7MT3 - chains A and D of the 54 polymer chains in the assembly; structure by electron microscopy, 2.80 A resolution.

# Chain A
Molecule: 23S rRNA
Source organism: Mycobacterium tuberculosis (strain ATCC 25618 / H37Rv)
Sequence (3138 nucleotides; row label = number of the first residue in the row):
     1 UUGUAAGUGU CUAAGGGCGC AUGGUGGAUG CCUUGGCAUC GAGAGCCGAU GAAGGACGUG
    61 GGAGGCUGCG AUAUGCCUCG GGGAGCUGUC AACCGAGCGU GGAUCCGAGG AUUUCCGAAU
   121 GGGGAAACCC AGCACGAGUG AUGUCGUGCU ACCCGCAUCU GAAUAUAUAG GGUGCGGGAG
   181 GGAACGCGGG GAAGUGAAAC AUCUCAGUAC CCGUAGGAGG AGAAAACAAU UGUGAUUCCG
   241 CAAGUAGUGG CGAGCGAACG CGGAACAGGC UAAACCGCAC GCAUGGGUAA CCGGGUAGGG
   301 GUUGUGUGUG CGGGGUUGUG GGAGGAUAUG UCUCAGCGCU ACCCGGCUGA GAGGCAGUCA
   361 GAAAGUGUCG UGGUUAGCGG AAGUGGCCUG GGAUGGUCUG CCGUAGACGG UGAGAGCCCG
   421 GUACGCGAAA ACCCGGCACC UGCCUAGUAU CAAUUCCCGA GUAGCAGCGG GCCCGUGGAA
   481 UCCGCUGUGA AUCCGCCGGG ACCACCCGGU AAGCCUAAAU ACUCCUCGAU GACCGAUAGC
   541 GGAUUAGUAC CGUGAGGGAA UGGUGAAAAG UACCCCGGGA GGGGAGUGAA AGAGUACCUG
   601 AAACCGUGUG CCUACAAUCC GUCAGAGCCU CCUUUUCCUC UCCGGAGGAG GGUGGUGAUG
   661 GCGUGCCUUU UGAAGAAUGA GCCUGCGAGU CAGGGACAUG UCGCAAGGUU AACCCGUGUG
   721 GGGUAGCCGC AGCGAAAGCG AGUCUGAAUA GGGCGACCCA CACGCGCAUA CGCGCGUGUG
   781 AAUAGUGGCG UGUUCUGGAC CCGAAGCGGA GUGAUCUACC CAUGGCCAGG GUGAAGCGCG
   841 GGUAAGACCG CGUGGAGGCC CGAACCCACU UAGGUUGAAG ACUGAGGGGA UGAGCUGUGG
   901 GUAGGGGUGA AAGGCCAAUC AAACUCCGUG AUAGCUGGUU CUCCCCGAAA UGCAUUUAGG
   961 UGCAGCGUUG CGUGGUUCAC CGCGGAGGUA GAGCUACUGG AUGGCCGAUG GGCCCUACUA
  1021 GGUUACUGAC GUCAGCCAAA CUCCGAAUGC CGUGGUGUAA AGCGUGGCAG UGAGACGGCG
  1081 GGGGAUAAGC UCCGUACGUC GAAAGGGAAA CAGCCCAGAU CGCCGGCUAA GGCCCCCAAG
  1141 CGUGUGCUAA GUGGGAAAGG AUGUGCAGUC GCAAAGACAA CCAGGAGGUU GGCUUAGAAG
  1201 CAGCCACCCU UGAAAGAGUG CGUAAUAGCU CACUGGUCAA GUGAUUGUGC GCCGAUAAUG
  1261 UAGCGGGGCU CAAGCACACC GCCGAAGCCG CGGCACAUCC ACCUUGUGGU GGGUGUGGGU
  1321 AGGGGAGCGU CCCUCAUUCA GCGAAGCCAC CGGGUGACCG GUGGUGGAGG GUGGGGGAGU
  1381 GAGAAUGCAG GCAUGAGUAG CGACAAGGCA AGUGAGAACC UUGCCCGCCG AAAGACCAAG
  1441 GGUUCCUGGG CCAGGCCAGU CCGCCCAGGG UGAGUCGGGA CCUAAGGCGA GGCCGACAGG
  1501 CGUAGUCGAU GGACAACGGG UUGAUAUUCC CGUACCCGUG UGUGGGCGCC CGUGACGAAU
  1561 CAGCGGUACU AACCACCCAA AACCGGAUCG AUCACUCCCC UUCGGGGGUG UGGAGUUCUG
  1621 GGGCUGCGUG GGAACUUCGC UGGUAGUAGU CAAGCGAAGG GGUGACGCAG GAAGGUAGCC
  1681 GUACCAGUCA GUGGUAACAC UGGGGCAAGC CGGUAGGGAG AGCGAUAGGC AAAUCCGUCG
  1741 CUCACUAAUC CUGAGAGGUG ACGCAUAGCC GGUUGAGGCG AAUUCGGUGA UCCUCUGCUG
  1801 CCAAGAAAAG CCUCUAGCGA GCACACACAC GGCCCGUACC CCAAACCGAC ACAGGUGGUC
  1861 AGGUAGAGCA UACCAAGGCG UACGAGAUAA CUAUGGUUAA GGAACUCGGC AAAAUGCCCC
  1921 CGUAACUUCG GGAGAAGGGG GACCGGAAUA UCGUGAACAC CCUUGCGGUG GGAGCGGGAU
  1981 CCGGUCGCAG AAACCAGUGA GGAGCGACUG UUUACUAAAA ACACAGGUCC GUGCGAAGUC
  2041 GCAAGACGAU GUAUACGGAC UGACGCCUGC CCGGUGCUGG AAGGUUAAGA GGACCCGUUA
  2101 ACCCGCAAGG GUGAAGCGGA GAAUUUAAGC CCCAGUAAAC GGCGGUGGUA ACUAUAACCA
  2161 UCCUAAGGUA GCGAAAUUCC UUGUCGGGUA AGUUCCGACC UGCACGAAUG GCGUAACGAC
  2221 UUCUCAACUG UCUCAACCAU AGACUCGGCG AAAUUGCACU ACGAGUAAAG AUGCUCGUUA
  2281 CGCGCGGCAG GACGAAAAGA CCCCGGGACC UUCACUACAA CUUGGUAUUG AUGUUCGGUA
  2341 CGGUUUGUGU AGGAUAGGUG GGAGACUGUG AAACCUCGAC GCCAGUUGGG GCGGAGUCGU
  2401 UGUUGAAAUA CCACUCUGAU CGUAUUGGGC AUCUAACCUC GAACCCUGAA UCGGGUUUAG
  2461 GGACAGUGCC UGGCGGGUAG UUUAACUGGG GCGGUUGCCU CCUAAAAUGU AACGGAGGCG
  2521 CCCAAAGGUU CCCUCAACCU GGACGGCAAU CAGGUGGCGA GUGUAAAUGC ACAAGGGAGC
  2581 UUGACUGCGA GACUUACAAG UCAAGCAGGG ACGAAAGUCG GGAUUAGUGA UCCGGCACCC
  2641 CCGAGUGGAA GGGGUGUCGC UCAACGGAUA AAAGGUACCC CGGGGAUAAC AGGCUGAUCU
  2701 UCCCCAAGAG UCCAUAUCGA CGGGAUGGUU UGGCACCUCG AUGUCGGCUC GUCGCAUCCU
  2761 GGGGCUGGAG CAGGUCCCAA GGGUUGGGCU GUUCGCCCAU UAAAGCGGCA CGCGAGCUGG
  2821 GUUUAGAACG UCGUGAGACA GUUCGGUCUC UAUCCGCCGC GCGCGUCAGA AACUUGAGGA
  2881 AACCUGUCCC UAGUACGAGA GGACCGGGAC GGACGAACCU CUGGUGCACC AGUUGUCCCG
  2941 CCAGGGGCAC CGCUGGAUAG CCACGUUCGG UCAGGAUAAC CGCUGAAAGC AUCUAAGCGG
  3001 GAAACCUUCU CCAAGAUCAG GUUUCUCACC CACUUGGUGG GAUAAGGCCC CCCGCAGAAC
  3061 ACGGGUUCAA UAGGUCAGAC CUGGAAGCUC AGUAAUGGGU GUAGGGAACU GGUGCUAACC
  3121 GGCCGAAAAC UUACAACA
Disordered / not traced: 1-4, 1013-1022, 3133-3138
Modified / non-standard residues: 5MU (5-methyluridine 5'-monophosphate) at position 2177; OMG (o2'-methylguanosine-5'-monophosphate) at position 2791
Bound ions: Mg2+ site 1: C31, G1370; Mg2+ site 2: C46, G217; Mg2+ site 3: G60, G65, U89; Mg2+ site 4 near U72 (its only coordinating residue here); Mg2+ site 5 near U120 (its only coordinating residue here); Mg2+ site 6: A162, U166; Mg2+ site 7: G194, U2481; Mg2+ site 8 near G194 (its only coordinating residue here); Mg2+ site 9: A199, C200; Mg2+ site 10 near G220 (its only coordinating residue here); Mg2+ site 11 near C251 (its only coordinating residue here); Mg2+ site 12: G379, G421; 147 more Mg2+ sites not listed

# Chain D
Protein: 50S ribosomal protein L3
Source organism: Mycobacterium tuberculosis (strain ATCC 25618 / H37Rv)
UniProt: P9WH87 (RL3_MYCTU); residues 1-217 here = UniProt positions 1-217
Amino-acid sequence (217 residues; row label = number of the first residue in the row):
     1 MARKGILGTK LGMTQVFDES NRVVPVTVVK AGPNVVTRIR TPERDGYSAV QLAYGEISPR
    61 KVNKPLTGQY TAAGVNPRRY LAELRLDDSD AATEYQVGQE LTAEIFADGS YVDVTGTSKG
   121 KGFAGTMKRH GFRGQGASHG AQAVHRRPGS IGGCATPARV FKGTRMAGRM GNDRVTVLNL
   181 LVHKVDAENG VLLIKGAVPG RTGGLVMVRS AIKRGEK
Disordered / not traced: 1, 215-217

# How chain A and chain D interact
Pairs across the interface (199; chain A residue first):
  A872(A) with Gly-140(D), phosphate contact
  G873(A) with Gln-142(D), phosphate contact; Ala-143(D), phosphate contact
  U875(A) with Gln-142(D), hydrogen bond to the base
  U1259(A) with Thr-156(D), base contact; Pro-157(D), base contact; Arg-159(D), hydrogen bond to the base
  A1889(A) with Phe-123(D), hydrogen bond to the sugar
  A1890(A) with Phe-123(D), sugar contact; Gly-125(D), sugar contact; Ala-167(D), sugar contact
  C1891(A) with Arg-146(D), salt bridge to the phosphate; Arg-147(D), phosphate contact
  U1892(A) with Ala-143(D), sugar contact; Val-144(D), phosphate contact; His-145(D), hydrogen bond to the phosphate; Arg-146(D), hydrogen bond to the phosphate; Arg-147(D), phosphate contact
  A1893(A) with Ala-143(D), phosphate contact; His-145(D), salt bridge to the phosphate
  C1905(A) with His-139(D), hydrogen bond to the base
  U1906(A) with His-139(D), sugar contact
  G1908(A) with His-139(D), hydrogen bond to the base
  C1910(A) with Ser-138(D), hydrogen bond to the base; His-139(D), stacking on the base
  U2231(A) with Ala-137(D), phosphate contact; Ser-138(D), sugar contact; His-139(D), sugar contact
  C2232(A) with Gly-136(D), phosphate contact; Ala-137(D), hydrogen bond to the phosphate
  A2235(A) with Met-127(D), sugar contact; Arg-133(D), phosphate contact
  A2236(A) with Met-127(D), phosphate contact; Arg-146(D), salt bridge to the phosphate
  C2262(A) with Arg-159(D), hydrogen bond to the phosphate
  G2263(A) with Arg-159(D), salt bridge to the phosphate
  G2286(A) with Phe-123(D), base contact
  G2287(A) with Met-166(D), hydrogen bond to the base
  C2288(A) with Ile-151(D), sugar contact; Met-166(D), base contact
  A2289(A) with Arg-147(D), salt bridge to the phosphate; Gly-149(D), sugar contact; Ile-151(D), sugar contact
  G2290(A) with Gly-149(D), phosphate contact; Ser-150(D), phosphate contact; Ile-151(D), hydrogen bond to the phosphate; Gly-152(D), sugar contact; Gly-153(D), sugar contact; Cys-154(D), hydrogen bond to the sugar; Pro-157(D), hydrogen bond to the sugar; Ala-158(D), hydrogen bond to the base; Val-160(D), base contact
  G2291(A) with Cys-154(D), phosphate contact; Ala-155(D), sugar contact; Ala-158(D), sugar contact
  U2749(A) with Arg-133(D), phosphate contact; Gly-134(D), sugar contact; Gln-135(D), sugar contact; Pro-148(D), hydrogen bond to the sugar; Gly-149(D), base contact; Ser-150(D), hydrogen bond to the base
  C2750(A) with Phe-132(D), phosphate contact; Arg-133(D), salt bridge to the phosphate; Pro-148(D), sugar contact; Ser-150(D), hydrogen bond to the sugar
  G2751(A) with Phe-132(D), phosphate contact; Arg-165(D), salt bridge to the phosphate
  C2809(A) with Thr-156(D), hydrogen bond to the sugar
  A2810(A) with Cys-154(D), phosphate contact; Ala-155(D), base contact; Thr-156(D), phosphate contact
  G2812(A) with Ser-150(D), base contact; Gly-152(D), hydrogen bond to the base; Gly-153(D), sugar contact; Cys-154(D), hydrogen bond to the sugar
  C2813(A) with Ser-150(D), hydrogen bond to the sugar; Gly-153(D), sugar contact; Cys-154(D), sugar contact
  G2816(A) with Gln-135(D), base contact; Val-144(D), sugar contact; Arg-147(D), salt bridge to the phosphate; Gly-149(D), base contact; Ser-150(D), base contact
  C2817(A) with Ala-141(D), sugar contact; Gln-142(D), sugar contact; Val-144(D), sugar contact
  U2818(A) with Gly-140(D), sugar contact; Gln-142(D), phosphate contact
  U2849(A) with Gln-142(D), phosphate contact
  G2856(A) with Ile-151(D), base contact; Arg-159(D), sugar contact; Val-160(D), hydrogen bond to the sugar
  C2857(A) with Val-160(D), sugar contact; Phe-161(D), sugar contact; Lys-162(D), phosphate contact; Gly-163(D), phosphate contact; Thr-164(D), sugar contact; Met-166(D), base contact
  C2858(A) with Arg-129(D), hydrogen bond to the sugar; Lys-162(D), phosphate contact; Gly-163(D), phosphate contact; Thr-164(D), sugar contact; Met-166(D), hydrogen bond to the sugar; Ala-167(D), hydrogen bond to the sugar
  G2859(A) with Arg-129(D), salt bridge to the phosphate; Gly-168(D), sugar contact; Arg-169(D), hydrogen bond to the sugar
  C2860(A) with Arg-169(D), sugar contact
  A2871(A) with Asn-63(D), hydrogen bond to the sugar; Pro-65(D), sugar contact
  A2872(A) with Leu-66(D), sugar contact; Gln-69(D), hydrogen bond to the base
  C2873(A) with Arg-40(D), hydrogen bond to the base; Gln-51(D), hydrogen bond to the sugar; Leu-81(D), sugar contact; Glu-83(D), hydrogen bond to the sugar
  U2874(A) with Tyr-47(D), hydrogen bond to the sugar; Ala-82(D), phosphate contact; Glu-83(D), hydrogen bond to the phosphate
  U2875(A) with Tyr-47(D), sugar contact; Arg-85(D), salt bridge to the phosphate
  G2876(A) with Arg-85(D), salt bridge to the phosphate
  A2917(A) with Ser-118(D), phosphate contact; Val-175(D), sugar contact; Ala-197(D), base contact; Pro-199(D), sugar contact
  C2918(A) with Lys-10(D), hydrogen bond to the phosphate; Met-13(D), sugar contact; Ser-118(D), phosphate contact; Lys-119(D), hydrogen bond to the phosphate; Ala-197(D), sugar contact; Val-198(D), sugar contact; Gly-200(D), hydrogen bond to the phosphate
  C2919(A) with Lys-10(D), salt bridge to the phosphate; Lys-119(D), salt bridge to the phosphate
  U2920(A) with Met-13(D), sugar contact; Thr-14(D), sugar contact; Gln-15(D), sugar contact; Pro-25(D), base contact
  C2961(A) with Lys-119(D), salt bridge to the phosphate
  C2962(A) with Lys-121(D), salt bridge to the phosphate; Lys-128(D), salt bridge to the phosphate
  U2966(A) with Pro-25(D), sugar contact
  U2967(A) with Leu-180(D), sugar contact; Lys-195(D), phosphate contact; Gly-196(D), sugar contact; Ala-197(D), sugar contact
  C2968(A) with Val-177(D), sugar contact; Leu-178(D), hydrogen bond to the sugar; Asn-179(D), sugar contact; Lys-195(D), phosphate contact
  G2969(A) with Asn-179(D), hydrogen bond to the phosphate; Lys-213(D), hydrogen bond to the phosphate
  G2970(A) with Lys-213(D), salt bridge to the phosphate
  U2971(A) with Lys-213(D), base contact
  C3009(A) with Leu-178(D), sugar contact; Ile-212(D), sugar contact; Lys-213(D), sugar contact
  U3010(A) with Thr-176(D), hydrogen bond to the phosphate
  C3011(A) with Arg-174(D), salt bridge to the phosphate; Thr-176(D), hydrogen bond to the phosphate
  C3012(A) with Arg-174(D), phosphate contact
  G3021(A) with Arg-40(D), base contact
  U3022(A) with Arg-38(D), hydrogen bond to the sugar; Arg-40(D), hydrogen bond to the base; Arg-44(D), sugar contact; Asp-45(D), hydrogen bond to the sugar
  U3023(A) with Arg-38(D), sugar contact; Arg-44(D), salt bridge to the phosphate; Gln-69(D), hydrogen bond to the base
  U3024(A) with Lys-64(D), sugar contact; Pro-65(D), hydrogen bond to the sugar; Gly-68(D), sugar contact
  C3025(A) with Lys-64(D), hydrogen bond to the phosphate; Pro-65(D), sugar contact
  U3026(A) with Lys-64(D), salt bridge to the phosphate
  A3045(A) with Lys-64(D), phosphate contact
  G3046(A) with Asn-63(D), phosphate contact; Lys-64(D), hydrogen bond to the phosphate; Pro-65(D), sugar contact
  G3047(A) with Asn-63(D), phosphate contact
  C3055(A) with Arg-201(D), sugar contact
  A3056(A) with Gly-120(D), phosphate contact; Asn-172(D), hydrogen bond to the phosphate; Arg-201(D), salt bridge to the phosphate
  G3057(A) with Gly-120(D), phosphate contact; Lys-121(D), phosphate contact; Gly-122(D), hydrogen bond to the phosphate; Arg-169(D), sugar contact; Asn-172(D), hydrogen bond to the phosphate
  A3058(A) with Gly-122(D), phosphate contact; Phe-123(D), hydrogen bond to the phosphate
  C3060(A) with Arg-169(D), base contact
  G3065(A) with Lys-61(D), salt bridge to the phosphate; Arg-79(D), salt bridge to the phosphate
  U3066(A) with Arg-60(D), salt bridge to the phosphate; Lys-61(D), phosphate contact
  C3068(A) with Arg-60(D), hydrogen bond to the sugar
  A3069(A) with Arg-60(D), sugar contact
Also at the interface, not in a pair above, chain A (91 interface residues in all): G1260, A1911, C2237, C2748, U2752, G2819, A2916, C2921, A3061, G3064
Also at the interface, not in a pair above, chain D (95 interface residues in all): Arg-3, Thr-115, Ala-124, Met-170, Thr-202, Arg-209

# In short
The interface between chain A and chain D involves 91 residues on one side and 95 on the other, with 54
hydrogen bonds, 24 salt bridges and 1 aromatic stacking contact. Among the polar pairs are U875(A)/Gln-142(D),
U1259(A)/Arg-159(D) and C1905(A)/His-139(D).
Here chain A is 23S rRNA and chain D is 50S ribosomal protein L3, both from Mycobacterium tuberculosis (strain
ATCC 25618 / H37Rv). Entry 7MT3 (Mtb 70S with P/E tRNA) was determined by electron microscopy (same
publication as 7MSC, 7MSH, 7MSM, 7MSZ, 7MT2 and 7MT7).
